8A47 - chains B and C of the 3 polymer chains in the assembly; structure by X-ray diffraction, 2.34 A resolution.

[Chain B]
Protein: IgG1 Fc
Source organism: Homo sapiens
Notes: engineered mutation(s): E382A
Sequence (227 residues; row label = number of the first residue in the row):
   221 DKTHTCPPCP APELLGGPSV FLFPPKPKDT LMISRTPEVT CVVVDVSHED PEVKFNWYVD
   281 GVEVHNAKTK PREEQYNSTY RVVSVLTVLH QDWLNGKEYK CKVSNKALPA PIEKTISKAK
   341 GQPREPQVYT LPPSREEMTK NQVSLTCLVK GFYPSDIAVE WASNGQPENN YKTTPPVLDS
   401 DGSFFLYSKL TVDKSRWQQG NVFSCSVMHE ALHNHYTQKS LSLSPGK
Not modelled in the structure: 221-229, 445-447
Disulfides: Cys-261/Cys-321, Cys-367/Cys-425
Covalent attachments: glycan linked to Asn-297
Reported in the primary citation:
  - post-translational modification sites: Asn-297

[Chain C]
Protein: IgG-degrading protease
Source organism: Streptococcus pyogenes serotype M59
UniProtKB: A0A8B6IYA1 (A0A8B6IYA1_STRPY); numbering as in UniProt (aligned over 41-338)
Sequence (308 residues; row label = number of the first residue in the row; note: 10 numbers in that range are skipped by the numbering (no residue carries them; nothing is unmodelled there)):
    40 MSEVTPYHVT SVWTKGVTPP AKFTQGEDVF HAPYVANQGW YDITKTFNGK DDLLAGAATA
   100 GNMLHWWFDQ NNEKIEAYLK KHPDKQKIMF GDQELLDVRK VINTKGDQTN SELFNYFRDK
   160 AFPGLSARRI GVMPDLVLDM FINGYYLNVY KTQTTDVNRT YQEKDRRGGI FDAVFTRGDQ
   220 SKLLTSRHDF KEKTLKEISD LIKKELTEGK ALGLSHTYAN VRINHVINLW GADFDSNGNL
   280 EAIYVTDSDS NASIGMKKYF VGVNSAGKVA ISAKEIKEDN IGAQVLGLFT LSTGQDSWN
   349 QLEHHHHHH
Not modelled in the structure: 40-42, 350-357
Sequence notes: initiating methionine (40); engineered mutation Ala-94 (Cys in A0A8B6IYA1); expression tag (350-357)
Ion coordination: Na+: Asp-81, Thr-83, Asp-286, Ser-289
Reported in the primary citation:
  - mutagenesis - C94A: abolished catalytic activity (citing earlier work)
  - catalytic residues: Lys-84

[Interface between chain B and chain C]
Pairs across the interface - 29 pairs, chain B then chain C:
  Pro-232(B) / Thr-191(C)
  Pro-232(B) / Gln-192(C)
  Leu-234(B) / Tyr-189(C)
  Leu-234(B) / Lys-190(C)
  Leu-235(B) / Tyr-189(C)  hydrogen bond (backbone-backbone)
  Leu-235(B) / Thr-191(C)
  Gly-236(B) / Tyr-189(C)
  Gly-237(B) / Tyr-189(C)
  Asp-265(B) / Arg-167(C)  salt bridge
  Asp-265(B) / Tyr-189(C)  hydrogen bond
  Ser-267(B) / Tyr-185(C)  hydrogen bond
  Ser-267(B) / Asn-187(C)
  His-268(B) / Tyr-185(C)  hydrogen bond (backbone-side chain)
  His-268(B) / Tyr-200(C)
  Glu-269(B) / Asn-187(C)  hydrogen bond
  Glu-269(B) / Lys-190(C)  salt bridge
  Glu-269(B) / Tyr-200(C)
  Glu-294(B) / Phe-129(C)
  Glu-294(B) / Arg-205(C)
  Gln-295(B) / Phe-129(C)
  Tyr-296(B) / Phe-129(C)  hydrophobic
  Tyr-296(B) / Gln-132(C)  hydrogen bond
  Tyr-296(B) / Lys-159(C)
  Tyr-296(B) / Arg-206(C)
  Asn-297(B) / Arg-206(C)
  Ser-298(B) / Tyr-185(C)  hydrogen bond (backbone-side chain)
  Ser-298(B) / Asp-204(C)  hydrogen bond
  Ser-298(B) / Arg-205(C)
  Ser-298(B) / Arg-206(C)  hydrogen bond
Other interface residues (no listed pair), chain B (15 interface residues in all): Glu-233
Other interface residues (no listed pair), chain C (16 interface residues in all): Leu-134, Ala-160
The authors on this interface:
  - interface residues, chain B: Ala-231(B)

[Summary]
15 residues of chain B face 16 of chain C across their interface; the contacts include 9 hydrogen bonds and 2
salt bridges. Polar contacts include Asp-265(B)/Arg-167(C), Glu-269(B)/Lys-190(C) and Asp-265(B)/Tyr-189(C).
The Na+ site is built by Asp-81(C), Thr-83(C), Asp-286(C) and Ser-289(C). From the paper: the catalytic
residue Lys-84(C); C94A of chain C abolishes catalytic activity.
Chain B is IgG1 Fc (Homo sapiens) and chain C is IgG-degrading protease (Streptococcus pyogenes serotype M59);
the structure, IdeS in complex with IgG1 Fc, was determined by X-ray diffraction, deposited together with 8A48
and 8A49.
